Entry 7LFI (X-ray diffraction, 1.70 A resolution); this record covers chains A and B of the 3 polymer chains in the assembly.

[Chain A]
Molecule: Histocompatibility 2, M region locus 3
Source organism: Mus musculus
Notes: engineered mutation(s): G299 deletion
UniProtKB: Q31093 (Q31093_MOUSE); aligned to UniProt positions 25-300 over residues 1-276 (the alignment contains insertions or deletions, so no single offset holds)
Sequence (282 residues; each row starts with the number of its first residue):
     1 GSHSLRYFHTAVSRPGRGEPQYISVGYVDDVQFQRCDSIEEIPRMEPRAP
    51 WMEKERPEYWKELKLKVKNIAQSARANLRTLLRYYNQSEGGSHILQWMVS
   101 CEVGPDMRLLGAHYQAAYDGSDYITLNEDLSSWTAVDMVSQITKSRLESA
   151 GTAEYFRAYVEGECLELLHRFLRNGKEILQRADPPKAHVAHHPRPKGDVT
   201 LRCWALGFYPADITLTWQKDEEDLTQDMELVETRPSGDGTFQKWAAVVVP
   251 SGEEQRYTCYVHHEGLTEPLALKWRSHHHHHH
Disordered / not traced: 276-282
Cystine bridges: Cys101-Cys164, Cys203-Cys259
Glycans and other covalent adducts: N-acetylglucosamine (NAG) linked to Asn86
Differences from the reference sequence: expression tag (277-282)
Metal / ion sites: Na+ near Gln96 (its only coordinating residue here)

[Chain B]
Molecule: Beta-2-microglobulin
Source organism: Mus musculus
UniProtKB: P01887 (B2MG_MOUSE); residues 1-99 here correspond to UniProt positions 21-119 (UniProt number = residue number + 20)
Sequence (99 residues; row label = number of the first residue in the row):
     1 IQKTPQIQVYSRHPPENGKPNILNCYVTQFHPPHIEIQMLKNGKKIPKVE
    51 MSDMSFSKDWSFYILAHTEFTPTETDTYACRVKHDSMAEPKTVYWDRDM
Cystine bridges: Cys25-Cys80
Differences from the reference sequence: variant Asp85 (Ala105 in P01887)

[How chain A and chain B interact]
Contacting residue pairs (57; chain A residue first):
  Phe8(A) - Ser55(B)
  Phe8(A) - Phe56(B)  hydrophobic
  His9(A) - Phe56(B)
  Thr10(A) - Phe56(B)
  Thr10(A) - Phe62(B)
  Glu19(A) - His34(B)  salt bridge
  Val25(A) - Asp53(B)
  Val25(A) - Met54(B)
  Val25(A) - Ser55(B)
  Tyr27(A) - Ser55(B)
  Tyr27(A) - Tyr63(B)
  Gln32(A) - Asp53(B)  hydrogen bond
  Arg35(A) - Asp53(B)  salt bridge
  Arg48(A) - Asp53(B)  salt bridge
  Ile94(A) - His31(B)
  Ile94(A) - Pro33(B)
  Gln96(A) - His31(B)  hydrogen bond
  Gln96(A) - Phe56(B)
  Gln96(A) - Trp60(B)  hydrogen bond (side chain-backbone)
  Gln96(A) - Phe62(B)
  Trp97(A) - Phe56(B)
  Met98(A) - Phe56(B)  hydrophobic
  Met98(A) - Trp60(B)  hydrophobic
  Gln115(A) - Trp60(B)
  Ala116(A) - Trp60(B)
  Ala117(A) - Trp60(B)
  Asp119(A) - Ile1(B)
  Asp119(A) - His31(B)
  Gly120(A) - Ile1(B)
  Gly120(A) - His31(B)
  Gly120(A) - Trp60(B)
  Ser121(A) - Ile1(B)
  Asp122(A) - Trp60(B)  hydrogen bond
  His192(A) - Asp98(B)  salt bridge
  Arg202(A) - Asp98(B)  hydrogen bond (side chain-backbone)
  Trp204(A) - Asp98(B)
  Trp204(A) - Met99(B)
  Leu206(A) - Pro14(B)  hydrophobic
  Val231(A) - Gln8(B)
  Glu232(A) - Gln8(B)  hydrogen bond (backbone-side chain)
  Glu232(A) - Thr28(B)  hydrogen bond
  Thr233(A) - Tyr26(B)
  Arg234(A) - Gln8(B)  hydrogen bond
  Arg234(A) - Tyr10(B)
  Arg234(A) - Tyr26(B)
  Arg234(A) - Met99(B)  hydrogen bond (side chain-backbone)
  Pro235(A) - Tyr10(B)  hydrogen bond (backbone-side chain)
  Pro235(A) - Asn24(B)
  Pro235(A) - Tyr26(B)
  Ser236(A) - Arg12(B)  hydrogen bond (backbone-side chain)
  Ser236(A) - Asn24(B)  hydrogen bond (backbone-side chain)
  Gly237(A) - Arg12(B)  hydrogen bond (backbone-side chain)
  Asp238(A) - Arg12(B)
  Gln242(A) - Tyr10(B)
  Gln242(A) - Ser11(B)  hydrogen bond (side chain-backbone)
  Gln242(A) - Arg12(B)  hydrogen bond (side chain-backbone)
  Trp244(A) - Met99(B)  hydrogen bond (side chain-backbone)
Other interface residues (no listed pair), chain A (36 interface residues in all): Val12, Ile23
Other interface residues (no listed pair), chain B (28 interface residues in all): Gln6, His13, Gln29, Pro32, Lys58, Asp59, Leu65

[In short]
Chain A and chain B form an interface of 36 and 28 residues respectively, with 16 hydrogen bonds and 4 salt
bridges. Polar contacts include Glu19(A)-His34(B), Arg35(A)-Asp53(B) and Arg48(A)-Asp53(B). Covalently linked
N-acetylglucosamine: at Asn86(A).
Chain A is Histocompatibility 2, M region locus 3 and chain B is Beta-2-microglobulin, both from Mus musculus;
the structure, MODEL OF MHC CLASS Ib H2-M3 WITH MOUSE ND1 N-TERMINAL HEPTAPEPTIDE REFINED AT 1.70 ANGSTROMS
RESOLUTION, was determined by X-ray diffraction (same publication as 7LFJ, 7LFK, 7LFL and 7LFM).
